Entry 7M6E (electron microscopy, 3.30 A resolution); this record covers chains B and E of the 9 polymer chains in the assembly.

[Chain B (and E)]
Molecule: Spike glycoprotein
Source organism: Severe acute respiratory syndrome coronavirus 2
Notes: chain E of this document is another copy of the same molecule, construct and numbering; everything in this record applies to it too
UniProtKB: P0DTC2 (SPIKE_SARS2); residues 1-1208 here = UniProt positions 1-1208
Amino-acid sequence (1288 residues; row label = number of the first residue in the row):
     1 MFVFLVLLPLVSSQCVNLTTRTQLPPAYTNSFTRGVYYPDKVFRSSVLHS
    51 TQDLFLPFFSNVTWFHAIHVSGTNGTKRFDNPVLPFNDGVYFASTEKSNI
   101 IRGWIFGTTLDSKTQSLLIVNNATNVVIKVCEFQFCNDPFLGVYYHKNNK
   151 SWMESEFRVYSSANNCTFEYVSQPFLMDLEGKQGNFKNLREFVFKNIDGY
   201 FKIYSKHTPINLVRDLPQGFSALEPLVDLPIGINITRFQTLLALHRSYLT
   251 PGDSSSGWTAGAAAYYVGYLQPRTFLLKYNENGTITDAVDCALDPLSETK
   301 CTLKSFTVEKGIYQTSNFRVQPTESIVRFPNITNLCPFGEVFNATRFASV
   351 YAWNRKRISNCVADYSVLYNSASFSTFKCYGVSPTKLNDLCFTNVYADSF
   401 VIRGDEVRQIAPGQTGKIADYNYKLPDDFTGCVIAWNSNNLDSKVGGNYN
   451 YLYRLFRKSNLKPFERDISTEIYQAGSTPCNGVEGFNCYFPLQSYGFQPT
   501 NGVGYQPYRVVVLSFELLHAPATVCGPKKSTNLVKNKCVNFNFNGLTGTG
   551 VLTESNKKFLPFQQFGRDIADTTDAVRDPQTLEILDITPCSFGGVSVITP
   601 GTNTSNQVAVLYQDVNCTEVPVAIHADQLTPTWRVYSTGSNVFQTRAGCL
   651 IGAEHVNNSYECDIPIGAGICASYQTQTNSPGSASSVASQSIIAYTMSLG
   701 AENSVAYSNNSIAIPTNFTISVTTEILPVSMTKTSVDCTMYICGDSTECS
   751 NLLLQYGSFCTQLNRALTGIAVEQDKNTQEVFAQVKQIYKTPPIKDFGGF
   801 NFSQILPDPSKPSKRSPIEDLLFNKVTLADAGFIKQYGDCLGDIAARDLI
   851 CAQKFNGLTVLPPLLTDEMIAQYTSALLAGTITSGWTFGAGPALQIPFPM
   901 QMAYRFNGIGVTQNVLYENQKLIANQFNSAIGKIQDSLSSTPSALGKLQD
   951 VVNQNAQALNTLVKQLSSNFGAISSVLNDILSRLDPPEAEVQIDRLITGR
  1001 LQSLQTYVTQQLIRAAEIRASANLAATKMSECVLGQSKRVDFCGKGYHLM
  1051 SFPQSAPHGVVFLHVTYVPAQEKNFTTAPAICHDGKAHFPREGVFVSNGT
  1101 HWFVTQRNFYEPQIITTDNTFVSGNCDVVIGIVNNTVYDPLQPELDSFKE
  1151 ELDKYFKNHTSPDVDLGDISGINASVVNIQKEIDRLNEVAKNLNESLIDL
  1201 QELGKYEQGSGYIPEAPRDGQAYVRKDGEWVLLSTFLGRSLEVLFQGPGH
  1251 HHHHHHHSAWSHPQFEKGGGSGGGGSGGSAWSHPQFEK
Unresolved in the structure: 1-14, 67-77, 144-151, 181-184, 244-257, 622-640, 676-689, 827-848, 1141-1288
Cystine bridges: C15-C136, C131-C166, C291-C301, C336-C361, C379-C432, C391-C525, C480-C488, C538-C590, C617-C649, C662-C671, C738-C760, C743-C749, C1032-C1043, C1082-C1126
Covalently attached groups: N-acetylglucosamine (NAG) linked to N61, N165, N234, N282, N331, N603, N616, N657, N709, N1074; glycan linked to N343
Sequence notes: engineered mutation G682 (Arg in P0DTC2), S683 (Arg in P0DTC2), S685 (Arg in P0DTC2), P817 (Phe in P0DTC2), P892 (Ala in P0DTC2), P899 (Ala in P0DTC2), P942 (Ala in P0DTC2), P986 (Lys in P0DTC2), P987 (Val in P0DTC2); expression tag (1209-1288)
Swiss-Prot annotation at these positions:
  - region: N280 to C301 (Putative superantigen), R403 to D405 (Integrin-binding motif), N448 to F456 (Immunodominant HLA epitope recognized by the CD8+), P681, A684 (Putative superantigen), S816 to Y837 (Fusion peptide 1), K835 to F855 (Fusion peptide 2), D1163 to E1202 (Heptad repeat 2)
  - site: R815, S816 (Cleavage)
  - glycosylation: N17 (N-linked (GlcNAc...) (complex) asparagine), N61 (N-linked (GlcNAc...) (hybrid) asparagine), N74 (N-linked (GlcNAc...) (complex) asparagine), N122 (N-linked (GlcNAc...) (hybrid) asparagine), N149 (N-linked (GlcNAc...) (complex) asparagine), N165 (N-linked (GlcNAc...) (complex) asparagine), N234 (N-linked (GlcNAc...) (high mannose) asparagine), N282 (N-linked (GlcNAc...) (complex) asparagine), T323 (O-linked (GalNAc) threonine), S325 (O-linked (HexNAc...) serine), N331 (N-linked (GlcNAc...) (complex) asparagine), N343 (N-linked (GlcNAc...) (complex) asparagine), N603 (N-linked (GlcNAc...) (hybrid) asparagine), N616 (N-linked (GlcNAc...) (complex) asparagine), N657 (N-linked (GlcNAc...) (complex) asparagine), T676 (O-linked (GlcNAc...) threonine), T678 (O-linked (GlcNAc...) threonine), N709 (N-linked (GlcNAc...) (high mannose) asparagine), N717 (N-linked (GlcNAc...) (hybrid) asparagine), N801 (N-linked (GlcNAc...) (hybrid) asparagine) and 6 more in UniProt
  - natural variant: L5 (L5F: In strain: Iota/B.1.526), S13 (S13I: In strain: Epsilon/B.1.427/B.1.429), L18 (L18F: In strain: Beta/B.1.351, Gamma/P.1 and 1 more), T19 (T19I: In strain: Omicron/BQ.1.1, Omicron/XBB.1.5 and 1 more; T19R: In strain: Delta/B.1.617.2, Omicron/BA.2 and 4 more), T20 (T20N: In strain: Gamma/P.1), L24 to A27 (sequence variant, change not given here; In strain: Omicron/BA.2, Omicron/BA.2.12.1 and 6 more), P26 (P26S: In strain: Gamma/P.1), Q52 (Q52H: In strain: Omicron/EG.5.1), A67 (A67V: In strain: Eta/B.1.525, Omicron/BA.1), H69 to V70 (deletion: In strain: Alpha/B.1.1.7, Eta/B.1.525 and 5 more), G75 (G75V: In strain: Lambda/C.37), T76 (T76I: In strain: Lambda/C.37), 82 further natural variant entries in UniProt
  - mutagenesis: H69 to V70 (Increased incorporation of cleaved spike into virions), N121 (N121Q: Partial loss of biliverdin affinity), R190 (R190K: Partial loss of biliverdin affinity), N234 (N234Q: Increased resistance to neutralizing antibodies), N331 (N331Q: Reduced viral infectivity), N343 (N343Q: Reduced viral infectivity), L452 (L452R: Increased resistance to neutralizing antibodies. Decreases HLA binding to NF9 epitope. Increased binding affinity to human ACE2), Y453 (Y453F: Decreased HLA binding to NF9 epitope. Increased binding affinity to human ACE2), A475 (A475V: Increased resistance to neutralizing antibodies), V483 (V483A: Increased resistance to neutralizing antibodies), E484 (E484D: Increased replication in human TMEM106B overexpressing cells), F490 (F490L: Increased resistance to neutralizing antibodies and human covalescent sera neutralization), 12 further mutagenesis entries in UniProt
Reported in the primary citation:
  - post-translational modification sites: N165, N343

[Chain B / chain E interface]
Contacting residue pairs (177):
  Q314(B) - L861(E)
  N317(B) - D737(E)  hydrogen bond
  R319(B) - M740(E)
  R319(B) - D745(E)  salt bridge
  R357(B) - P230(E)
  G381(B) - I973(E)
  G381(B) - R983(E)  hydrogen bond (backbone-side chain)
  G381(B) - L984(E)
  V382(B) - R983(E)
  V382(B) - L984(E)
  S383(B) - R983(E)  hydrogen bond (backbone-backbone)
  S383(B) - D985(E)  hydrogen bond
  T385(B) - D985(E)  hydrogen bond
  K386(B) - L981(E)
  K386(B) - S982(E)
  K386(B) - R983(E)
  K386(B) - L984(E)  hydrogen bond (side chain-backbone)
  K386(B) - D985(E)  salt bridge
  D389(B) - S982(E)  hydrogen bond
  L390(B) - S982(E)
  L390(B) - R983(E)
  N394(B) - Y200(E)  hydrogen bond
  Y396(B) - D198(E)
  Y396(B) - Y200(E)
  T415(B) - Y369(E)
  K417(B) - Y369(E)
  K417(B) - N370(E)  hydrogen bond (side chain-backbone)
  K417(B) - S371(E)
  K417(B) - A372(E)
  D420(B) - Y369(E)  hydrogen bond
  Y421(B) - Y369(E)
  Y421(B) - N370(E)
  T430(B) - R983(E)
  L455(B) - A372(E)  hydrophobic
  F456(B) - N370(E)
  N460(B) - Y369(E)
  L517(B) - R983(E)
  H519(B) - K41(E)
  H519(B) - V42(E)
  T547(B) - N978(E)
  K557(B) - F43(E)
  K558(B) - N282(E)
  F559(B) - F43(E)  hydrophobic
  L560(B) - E224(E)
  F562(B) - K41(E)
  F562(B) - E224(E)
  F562(B) - P225(E)  hydrophobic
  Q563(B) - K41(E)
  Q563(B) - F43(E)
  Q564(B) - K41(E)
  F565(B) - V42(E)
  F565(B) - F43(E)  hydrogen bond (backbone-backbone)
  G566(B) - F43(E)
  R567(B) - F43(E)  hydrogen bond (backbone-backbone)
  R567(B) - R44(E)
  D568(B) - A852(E)
  I569(B) - V47(E)  hydrophobic
  I569(B) - L849(E)  hydrophobic
  A570(B) - V963(E)  hydrophobic
  A570(B) - S967(E)  hydrogen bond (backbone-side chain)
  D571(B) - R44(E)  salt bridge
  D571(B) - S967(E)
  P589(B) - F855(E)
  F592(B) - K854(E)
  Q613(B) - L861(E)
  D614(B) - V860(E)
  R646(B) - P862(E)
  A647(B) - P862(E)  hydrophobic
  P665(B) - L864(E)  hydrophobic
  G667(B) - L864(E)
  A668(B) - P863(E)  hydrogen bond (backbone-backbone)
  A668(B) - L864(E)
  A668(B) - T866(E)
  G669(B) - L864(E)  hydrogen bond (backbone-backbone)
  G669(B) - T866(E)
  G669(B) - M869(E)
  I670(B) - L864(E)
  C671(B) - L864(E)  hydrophobic
  L699(B) - I788(E)
  L699(B) - M869(E)  hydrophobic
  L699(B) - Q872(E)
  L699(B) - Y873(E)
  G700(B) - K786(E)
  A701(B) - Q787(E)
  A701(B) - I788(E)  hydrogen bond (backbone-backbone)
  E702(B) - I788(E)
  N703(B) - Q787(E)  hydrogen bond
  N703(B) - I788(E)  hydrogen bond (backbone-backbone)
  N703(B) - Y789(E)
  N703(B) - K790(E)
  S704(B) - K790(E)
  V705(B) - Y789(E)  hydrophobic
  V705(B) - K790(E)
  V705(B) - T883(E)
  V705(B) - Q895(E)
  A706(B) - Q895(E)
  Y707(B) - P792(E)  hydrophobic
  Y707(B) - D796(E)
  Y707(B) - F797(E)
  Y707(B) - T883(E)
  Y707(B) - I896(E)
  Y707(B) - P897(E)
  Y707(B) - F898(E)  hydrogen bond (side chain-backbone)
  S708(B) - P897(E)
  N709(B) - D796(E)  hydrogen bond
  N709(B) - P897(E)
  S711(B) - Q895(E)  hydrogen bond
  S711(B) - I896(E)
  S711(B) - P897(E)
  I712(B) - Q895(E)
  I712(B) - I896(E)  hydrophobic
  I712(B) - Y904(E)
  A713(B) - L894(E)
  A713(B) - Q895(E)  hydrogen bond (backbone-backbone)
  P715(B) - L894(E)
  Q957(B) - R765(E)  hydrogen bond
  T961(B) - S758(E)
  T961(B) - R765(E)
  Q965(B) - Y756(E)
  Q965(B) - G757(E)
  Q965(B) - S758(E)  hydrogen bond
  Q965(B) - F759(E)
  S968(B) - G757(E)
  N969(B) - Q755(E)
  F970(B) - Q755(E)  hydrogen bond (backbone-backbone)
  F970(B) - Y756(E)  hydrophobic
  F970(B) - F759(E)  hydrophobic
  G971(B) - Q755(E)
  P987(B) - G413(E)
  Q1002(B) - Q1005(E)  hydrogen bond
  S1003(B) - F759(E)
  T1006(B) - F759(E)
  T1006(B) - Q762(E)
  T1009(B) - T1009(E)
  Q1010(B) - L1012(E)
  I1013(B) - L1012(E)  hydrophobic
  E1017(B) - R1019(E)
  K1038(B) - K1038(E)
  R1039(B) - T1027(E)
  R1039(B) - E1031(E)  salt bridge
  R1039(B) - R1039(E)
  V1040(B) - S1030(E)
  V1040(B) - E1031(E)
  V1040(B) - L1034(E)
  V1040(B) - G1035(E)
  D1041(B) - Q784(E)
  D1041(B) - G889(E)
  D1041(B) - S1030(E)
  D1041(B) - L1034(E)
  G1046(B) - A890(E)
  Y1047(B) - W886(E)
  Y1047(B) - A890(E)  hydrophobic
  V1068(B) - A890(E)
  V1068(B) - G891(E)
  P1069(B) - A890(E)
  P1069(B) - P892(E)
  A1070(B) - P892(E)
  N1074(B) - Q895(E)  hydrogen bond
  T1077(B) - P897(E)
  T1077(B) - M900(E)  hydrogen bond
  A1078(B) - M900(E)
  P1079(B) - Y917(E)
  F1089(B) - N914(E)
  F1089(B) - Y917(E)  hydrophobic
  P1090(B) - Q913(E)
  V1094(B) - Y904(E)
  R1107(B) - Y904(E)
  R1107(B) - N907(E)
  R1107(B) - Q913(E)  hydrogen bond
  F1121(B) - Q913(E)
  F1121(B) - N914(E)
  S1123(B) - N914(E)  hydrogen bond
  S1123(B) - E918(E)
  V1128(B) - Y917(E)
  V1128(B) - E918(E)
  V1129(B) - Y917(E)  hydrophobic
  I1130(B) - Q920(E)
Interface residues without a listed pair, chain B (117 interface residues in all): D405, E516, A520, G548, I587, T588, C662, I666, T696, M697, N710, I714, G999, G1093, G1124
Interface residues without a listed pair, chain E (102 interface residues in all): Y38, D40, G283, S375, D427, S735, T768, G798, N856, G857, T859, I882, T912, P986, I1013

[Summary]
The interface between chain B and chain E involves 117 residues on one side and 102 on the other, with 30
hydrogen bonds and 4 salt bridges. Polar pairs include R319(B)-D745(E), K386(B)-D985(E) and D571(B)-R44(E).
Covalently linked N-acetylglucosamine: at N61(B), N165(B), N234(B), N282(B), N331(B) and N603(B) and 4 more.
From the paper: modification sites N165(B) and N343(B).
Both chains are Spike glycoprotein (Severe acute respiratory syndrome coronavirus 2). Entry 7M6E (Structure of
the SARS-CoV-2 S 6P trimer in complex with the human neutralizing antibody Fab fragment ...) was determined by
electron microscopy together with 7M6H from the same study.
